Entry 6K1J (X-ray diffraction, 2.85 A resolution); this record covers chains E and I of the 10 polymer chains in the assembly.

[Chain E]
Molecule: Histone H3.1
From: Homo sapiens
UniProt: P68431 (H31_HUMAN); residues 0-135 here correspond to UniProt positions 1-136 (UniProt number = residue number + 1)
Amino-acid sequence (139 residues; numbered -3 to 135; the number before each row is that of its first residue; numbers below 1 keep their minus sign (Gly-3 is residue -3)):
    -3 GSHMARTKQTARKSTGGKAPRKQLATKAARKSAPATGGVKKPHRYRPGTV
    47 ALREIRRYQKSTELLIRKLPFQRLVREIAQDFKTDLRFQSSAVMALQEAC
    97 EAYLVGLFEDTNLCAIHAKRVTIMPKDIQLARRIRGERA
Unresolved in the structure: -3 to 37
Construct notes: expression tag (-3 to -1)
Curated features (UniProtKB/Swiss-Prot):
  - modified residue: Arg2 (Asymmetric dimethylarginine), Thr3 (Phosphothreonine), Lys4 (Allysine), Gln5 (5-glutamyl dopamine), Thr6 (Phosphothreonine), Arg8 (Citrulline), Lys9 (N6,N6,N6-trimethyllysine), Ser10 (ADP-ribosylserine), Thr11 (Phosphothreonine), Lys14 (N6-(2-hydroxyisobutyryl)lysine), Arg17 (Asymmetric dimethylarginine), Lys18 (N6-(2-hydroxyisobutyryl)lysine), Lys23 (N6-(2-hydroxyisobutyryl)lysine), Arg26 (Citrulline), Lys27 (N6,N6,N6-trimethyllysine), Ser28 (ADP-ribosylserine), Lys36 (N6,N6,N6-trimethyllysine), Lys37 (N6-methyllysine), Tyr41 (Phosphotyrosine), Lys56 (N6,N6,N6-trimethyllysine) and 8 more in UniProt
  - lipidation: Lys18 (N6-decanoyllysine)
Bound ions: Mn2+: Asp77 (shared with 1 residue of chain D)

[Chain I]
Molecule: 145-nt DNA strand
From: Homo sapiens
Sequence (145 nucleotides; row label = number of the first residue in the row; numbers below 1 keep their minus sign (DA-72 is residue -72)):
   -72 ATCAATATCCACCTGCAGATACTACCAAAAGTGTATTTGGAAACTGCTCC
   -22 ATCAAAAGGCATGTTCAGCTGAATCAGCTGAACATGCCTTTTGATGGAGC
    28 AGTTTCCAAATACACTTTTGGTAGTATCTGCAGGTGGATATTGAT
Bound ions: Mn2+ site 1: DG-34, DG-33; Mn2+ site 2 near DG47 (its only coordinating residue here); Mn2+ site 3 near DG60 (its only coordinating residue here)

[Interface between chain E and chain I]
Residue-residue contacts (28):
  His39(E) - DA-68(I)  phosphate contact
  His39(E) - DT-67(I)  salt bridge to the phosphate
  Arg40(E) - DA9(I)  hydrogen bond to the base
  Arg40(E) - DC10(I)  hydrogen bond to the sugar
  Tyr41(E) - DT-67(I)  sugar contact
  Tyr41(E) - DA-66(I)  sugar contact
  Tyr41(E) - DA9(I)  sugar contact
  Tyr41(E) - DC10(I)  hydrogen bond to the phosphate
  Arg42(E) - DA9(I)  phosphate contact
  Pro43(E) - DA8(I)  phosphate contact
  Pro43(E) - DA9(I)  phosphate contact
  Gly44(E) - DA8(I)  hydrogen bond to the phosphate
  Gly44(E) - DA9(I)  hydrogen bond to the phosphate
  Thr45(E) - DA9(I)  hydrogen bond to the phosphate
  Val46(E) - DA9(I)  hydrogen bond to the phosphate
  Val46(E) - DC10(I)  phosphate contact
  Ala47(E) - DA9(I)  hydrogen bond to the phosphate
  Arg49(E) - DA-66(I)  phosphate contact
  Arg49(E) - DT-65(I)  phosphate contact
  Arg63(E) - DT17(I)  phosphate contact
  Arg63(E) - DT18(I)  salt bridge to the phosphate
  Lys64(E) - DT18(I)  hydrogen bond to the phosphate
  Leu65(E) - DT17(I)  phosphate contact
  Leu65(E) - DT18(I)  hydrogen bond to the phosphate
  Pro66(E) - DT17(I)  phosphate contact
  Arg69(E) - DT17(I)  salt bridge to the phosphate
  Arg83(E) - DG26(I)  hydrogen bond to the phosphate
  Arg83(E) - DC27(I)  salt bridge to the phosphate
Interface residues without a listed pair, chain E (20 interface residues in all): Asp81, Gln85, Lys115, Thr118
Interface residues without a listed pair, chain I (14 interface residues in all): DG-2, DG7, DG29

[Overview]
Chain E and chain I form an interface of 20 and 14 residues respectively, with 11 hydrogen bonds and 4 salt
bridges. Polar contacts include Arg40(E)-DA9(I), Arg40(E)-DC10(I) and Tyr41(E)-DC10(I). DG-34(I) and DG-33(I)
form the Mn2+ site 1.
Here chain E is Histone H3.1 and chain I is a 145-nt DNA strand, both from Homo sapiens. Entry 6K1J (Human
nucleosome core particle with H2A.X variant) was determined by X-ray diffraction, deposited together with
6IPU, 6JXD, 6K1I and 6K1K.
